PDB entry 8IM1 | X-ray diffraction, 2.05 A resolution | chains C and D of the 8 polymer chains in the assembly

[Chain C]
Molecule: MCherry fluorescent protein
Source organism: Anaplasma marginale
UniProt: X5DSL3 (X5DSL3_ANAMA); residues -4 to 231 here correspond to UniProt positions 1-236 (UniProt number = residue number + 5)
Amino-acid sequence (235 residues; numbered -5 to 231; 2 numbers in that range are skipped by the numbering (no residue carries them; nothing is unmodelled there); the number before each row is that of its first residue; numbers below 1 keep their minus sign (Gly-5 is residue -5)):
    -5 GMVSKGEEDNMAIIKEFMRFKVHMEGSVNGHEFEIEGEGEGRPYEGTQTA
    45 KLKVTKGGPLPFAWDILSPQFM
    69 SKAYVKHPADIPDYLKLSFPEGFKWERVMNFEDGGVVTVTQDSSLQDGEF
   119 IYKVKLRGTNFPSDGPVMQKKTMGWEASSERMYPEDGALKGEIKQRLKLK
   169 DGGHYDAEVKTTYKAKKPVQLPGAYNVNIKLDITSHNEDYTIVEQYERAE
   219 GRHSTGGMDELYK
Not modelled in the structure: -5 to 5, 223-231
Differences from the reference sequence: expression tag (-5); chromophore (66, 66, 66)
Modified residues: Met66 (chromophore; CH6)
Covalently attached groups: covalent link Met66-Ser69

[Chain D]
Molecule: LaM1
Source organism: Camelus bactrianus
Amino-acid sequence (129 residues; each row starts with the number of its first residue):
     1 GSAQVQLVESGGGLVQAGDSLRLSCAASGRTFENYAMGWFRQAPGKEREF
    51 VGAVSWGGGRTYYADNVKGRFTISRDNAKKNTVYLQMNSLKPEDTAVYYC
   101 AAKSVLTIATMRVPDEYNYWGQGTQVTVS
Not modelled in the structure: 1-4
Cystine bridges: Cys25-Cys100

[Chain C / chain D interface]
Residue-residue contacts (27):
  Val96(C) with Val105(D), hydrophobic
  Asn98(C) with Arg60(D)
  Phe99(C) with Arg60(D)
  Tyr151(C) with Phe32(D), hydrophobic; Glu33(D)
  Glu153(C) with Thr31(D), hydrogen bond; Glu33(D); Tyr35(D), hydrogen bond
  Lys158(C) with Glu33(D), salt bridge
  Glu160(C) with Glu33(D); Asn34(D), hydrogen bond; Trp56(D)
  Ile161(C) with Trp56(D)
  Lys162(C) with Gly57(D), hydrogen bond (side chain-backbone)
  Glu176(C) with Ser55(D), hydrogen bond; Trp56(D); Gly57(D), hydrogen bond (side chain-backbone); Gly58(D), hydrogen bond (side chain-backbone); Gly59(D), hydrogen bond (side chain-backbone); Arg60(D), salt bridge
  Val177(C) with Trp56(D)
  Lys178(C) with Glu33(D), salt bridge; Asn34(D), hydrogen bond (side chain-backbone); Trp56(D); Ser104(D), hydrogen bond (side chain-backbone); Val105(D)
  Ala192(C) with Phe32(D), hydrophobic
Also at the interface, not in a pair above, chain C (15 interface residues in all): Glu100, Pro152
Also at the interface, not in a pair above, chain D (14 interface residues in all): Leu106

[In short]
Chain C and chain D form an interface of 15 and 14 residues respectively, with 10 hydrogen bonds and 3 salt
bridges. Polar pairs include Lys158(C)-Glu33(D), Glu176(C)-Arg60(D) and Lys178(C)-Glu33(D).
Here chain C is MCherry fluorescent protein (Anaplasma marginale) and chain D is LaM1 (Camelus bactrianus).
Entry 8IM1 (mCherry-LaM1 complex) was determined by X-ray diffraction, deposited together with 8ILX and 8IM0.
